7AH4 - chains A and B; structure by X-ray diffraction, 2.40 A resolution.

[Chain A (and B)]
Name: Indoleamine 2,3-dioxygenase 1
Source organism: Homo sapiens
Notes: EC 1.13.11.52; chain B of this document is another copy of the same molecule, construct and numbering; everything in this record applies to it too
UniProtKB: P14902 (I23O1_HUMAN); residue numbers follow UniProt; this construct covers 1-403
Amino-acid sequence (423 residues; row label = number of the first residue in the row; numbers below 1 keep their minus sign (Met-19 is residue -19)):
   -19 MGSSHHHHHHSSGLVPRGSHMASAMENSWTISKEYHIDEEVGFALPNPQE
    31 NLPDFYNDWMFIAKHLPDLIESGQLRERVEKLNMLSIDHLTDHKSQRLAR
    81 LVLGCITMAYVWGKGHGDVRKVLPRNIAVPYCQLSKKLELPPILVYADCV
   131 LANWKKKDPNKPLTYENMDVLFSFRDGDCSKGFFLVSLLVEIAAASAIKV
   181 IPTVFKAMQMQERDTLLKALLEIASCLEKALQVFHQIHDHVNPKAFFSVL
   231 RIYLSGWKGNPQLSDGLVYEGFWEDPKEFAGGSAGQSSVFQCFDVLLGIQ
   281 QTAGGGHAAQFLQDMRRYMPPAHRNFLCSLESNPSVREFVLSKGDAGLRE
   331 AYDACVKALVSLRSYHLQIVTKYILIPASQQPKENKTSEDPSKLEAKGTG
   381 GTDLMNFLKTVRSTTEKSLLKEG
Disordered / not traced: -19 to 12, 361-380 (chain B: -19 to 11, 362-379, 402-403)
Differences from the reference sequence: initiating methionine (-19); expression tag (-18 to 0); conflict Ser3 (His in P14902)
Metal / ion sites: heme Fe: His346 (together with 4-chloranyl-2-(2H-1,2,3-triazol-4-yl)aniline)
Small-molecule neighbours:
  - heme (HEM): Phe163, Ser167, Val170, Phe214, Ile217, Phe226, Ser263, Ala264, Gly265, Phe270, Phe291, Leu292, Arg343, His346, Ile349, Val350, Tyr353, Ile354, Leu384, Phe387, Leu388, Val391
  - 4-chloranyl-2-(2H-1,2,3-triazol-4-yl)aniline (RCN), molecule 1: Tyr126, Cys129, Val130, Phe163, Phe164, Ser167, Leu234, Gly262, Ser263, Ala264
  - 4-chloranyl-2-(2H-1,2,3-triazol-4-yl)aniline (RCN), molecule 2: Val170, Ala174, Leu207, Ala210, Phe214, Val269, Phe270, Phe273, Asp274, Leu339, Leu342, Arg343, His346
Curated features (UniProtKB/Swiss-Prot):
  - binding site (heme b): His346
What the authors report for this chain:
  - binding site for 4-chloranyl-2-(2H-1,2,3-triazol-4-yl)aniline: Cys129, Ser167, Val170, Ala174, Leu207, Ala210, Gly262, Ala264, Phe270, Asp274, His346
  - conformationally variable residues (side-chain flip): Phe270
  - binding site for 4-chloranyl-2-(2H-1,2,3-triazol-4-yl)aniline: Tyr126, Val130, Ser263 (from molecular simulation)

[Interface between chain A and chain B]
Contacting residue pairs - 13 pairs, chain A then chain B:
  Thr282(A) - Arg297(B)
  Gln290(A) - Gln290(B)
  Gln290(A) - Asp294(B)
  Gln293(A) - Gln293(B)
  Gln293(A) - Arg297(B)
  Asp294(A) - Gln290(B)  hydrogen bond
  Arg297(A) - Gln293(B)
  Asn305(A) - Glu311(B)  hydrogen bond (side chain-backbone)
  Asn305(A) - Ser312(B)
  Cys308(A) - Cys308(B)  disulfide
  Ser309(A) - Cys308(B)  hydrogen bond (backbone-side chain)
  Glu311(A) - Arg297(B)  salt bridge
  Ser312(A) - Asn305(B)
Other interface residues (no listed pair), chain A (14 interface residues in all): Tyr15, Lys116, Glu119, Phe259
Other interface residues (no listed pair), chain B (10 interface residues in all): Gln280, Gly285
Inter-chain disulfides: Cys308(A)-Cys308(B)

[In short]
14 residues of chain A face 10 of chain B across their interface, with 1 disulfide bond, 3 hydrogen bonds and
1 salt bridge. Polar pairs include Glu311(A)-Arg297(B), Asp294(A)-Gln290(B) and Asn305(A)-Glu311(B). Chain A
binds heme and 4-chloranyl-2-(2H-1,2,3-triazol-4-yl)aniline. From the paper: a binding site for
4-chloranyl-2-(2H-1,2,3-triazol-4-yl)aniline at Cys129(A), Ser167(A) and Val170(A) among others;
conformational variability at Phe270(A).
Chain A and chain B are both Indoleamine 2,3-dioxygenase 1 (Homo sapiens); the structure, Crystal structure of
indoleamine 2,3-dioxygenase 1 (IDO1) in complex with ferric heme and MMG-0363, was determined by X-ray
diffraction (same publication as 7AH5 and 7AH6).
